7RDX - chains D and E of the 8 polymer chains in the assembly; structure by electron microscopy, 3.10 A resolution.

== Chain D ==
Protein: Non-structural protein 8
From: Severe acute respiratory syndrome coronavirus 2
Reference sequence: P0DTD1 (R1AB_SARS2); residues 1-198 here correspond to UniProt positions 3943-4140 (UniProt number = residue number + 3942)
Sequence (199 residues; row label = number of the first residue in the row; numbering starts at 0):
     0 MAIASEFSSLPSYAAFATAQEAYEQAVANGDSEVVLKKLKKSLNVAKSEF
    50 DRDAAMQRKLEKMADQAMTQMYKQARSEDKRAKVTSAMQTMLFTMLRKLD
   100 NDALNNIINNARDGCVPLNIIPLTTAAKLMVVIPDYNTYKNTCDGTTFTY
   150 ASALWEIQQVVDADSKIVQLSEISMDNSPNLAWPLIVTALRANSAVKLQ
Disordered / not traced: 0-6, 192-198
Sequence notes: initiating methionine (0)
Ligand contacts: chapso (1N7): Ala63, Ala66, Met67, Met70
Curated features (UniProtKB/Swiss-Prot):
  - site: Gln198 (Cleavage)

== Chain E ==
Protein: Helicase
From: Severe acute respiratory syndrome coronavirus 2
Notes: EC 3.6.4.12, 3.6.4.13
Reference sequence: P0DTD1 (R1AB_SARS2); residues 1-601 here correspond to UniProt positions 5325-5925 (UniProt number = residue number + 5324)
Sequence (605 residues; numbered -3 to 601; the number before each row is that of its first residue; numbers below 1 keep their minus sign (Gly-3 is residue -3)):
    -3 GPHMAVGACVLCNSQTSLRCGACIRRPFLCCKCCYDHVISTSHKLVLSVN
    47 PYVCNAPGCDVTDVTQLYLGGMSYYCKSHKPPISFPLCANGQVFGLYKNT
    97 CVGSDNVTDFNAIATCDWTNAGDYILANTCTERLKLFAAETLKATEETFK
   147 LSYGIATVREVLSDRELHLSWEVGKPRPPLNRNYVFTGYRVTKNSKVQIG
   197 EYTFEKGDYGDAVVYRGTTTYKLNVGDYFVLTSHTVMPLSAPTLVPQEHY
   247 VRITGLYPTLNISDEFSSNVANYQKVGMQKYSTLQGPPGTGKSHFAIGLA
   297 LYYPSARIVYTACSHAAVDALCEKALKYLPIDKCSRIIPARARVECFDKF
   347 KVNSTLEQYVFCTVNALPETTADIVVFDEISMATNYDLSVVNARLRAKHY
   397 VYIGDPAQLPAPRTLLTKGTLEPEYFNSVCRLMKTIGPDMFLGTCRRCPA
   447 EIVDTVSALVYDNKLKAHKDKSAQCFKMFYKGVITHDVSSAINRPQIGVV
   497 REFLTRNPAWRKAVFISPYNSQNAVASKILGLPTQTVDSSQGSEYDYVIF
   547 TQTTETAHSCNVNRFNVAITRAKVGILCIMSDRDLYDKLQFTSLEIPRRN
   597 VATLQ
Disordered / not traced: -3 to 0, 591-601
Sequence notes: expression tag (-3 to 0)
Ion coordination: Zn2+ site 1: Cys5, Cys8, Cys26, Cys29; Zn2+ site 2: Cys16, Cys19, His33, His39; Zn2+ site 3: Cys50, Cys55, Cys72, His75; Mg2+: Ser289 (together with ADP)
Ligand contacts:
  - chapso (1N7): Val45, Asn46, Leu65, Gly67, Met68, Tyr70, Phe81, Phe90, Leu92, Lys94
  - ADP (adenosine-5'-diphosphate): Glu261, Pro283, Pro284, Gly285, Thr286, Gly287, Lys288, Ser289, His290, Lys320, Arg442, Arg443, Gly538, Glu540, Arg567
  - aluminium fluoride (AF3): Pro284, Gly285, Lys288, Ser289, Asp374, Glu375, Gln404, Arg443, Gly538, Arg567
Curated features (UniProtKB/Swiss-Prot):
  - binding site (Zn(2+)): Cys5, Cys8, Cys16, Cys19, Cys26, Cys29, His33, His39, Cys50, Cys55, Cys72, His75
  - binding site (a ribonucleoside 5'-triphosphate): Gly282 to Ser289
  - site: Gln601 (Cleavage)

== Chain D / chain E interface ==
Residue-residue contacts (10):
  Met62(D) with Met68(E)
  Ala63(D) with Met68(E), hydrogen bond (backbone-side chain)
  Ala66(D) with Met68(E), hydrophobic
  Met70(D) with Val45(E), hydrophobic
  Pro133(D) with Tyr253(E)
  Asp134(D) with Arg248(E), salt bridge
  Trp182(D) with Tyr253(E); Ser301(E)
  Pro183(D) with Tyr253(E); Ser301(E)
Other interface residues (no listed pair), chain D (13 interface residues in all): Leu59, Gln73, Asn136, Ala162, Asn179
Other interface residues (no listed pair), chain E (7 interface residues in all): Ala1, Leu256

== Overview ==
13 residues of chain D face 7 of chain E across their interface; the contacts include 1 hydrogen bond and 1
salt bridge. Polar pairs include Asp134(D)-Arg248(E) and Ala63(D)-Met68(E). Chapso is bound between chain D
and chain E.
Chain D is Non-structural protein 8 and chain E is Helicase, both from Severe acute respiratory syndrome
coronavirus 2; the structure, SARS-CoV-2 replication-transcription complex bound to nsp13 helicase -
nsp13(2)-RTC - open class, was determined by electron microscopy together with 7RDY, 7RDZ, 7RE0, 7RE1, 7RE2
and 7RE3 from the same study.
